Entry 6SY8 (X-ray diffraction, 2.08 A resolution); this record covers chain A.

== Chain A ==
Protein: Nucleoprotein
Source organism: Mopeia virus AN20410
Notes: EC 3.1.13.-
Reference sequence: Q5S581 (Q5S581_MOPEI); residue numbers follow UniProt; this construct covers 365-570
Amino-acid sequence (206 residues; row label = number of the first residue in the row):
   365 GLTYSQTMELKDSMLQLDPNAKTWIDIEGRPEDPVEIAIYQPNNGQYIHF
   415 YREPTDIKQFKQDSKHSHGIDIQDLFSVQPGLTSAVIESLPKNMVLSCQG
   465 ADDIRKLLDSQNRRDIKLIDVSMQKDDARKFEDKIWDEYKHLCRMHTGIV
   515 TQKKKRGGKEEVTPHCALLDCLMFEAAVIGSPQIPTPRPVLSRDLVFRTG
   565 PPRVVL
Unresolved in the structure: 517-524
Ion coordination: Zn2+: Glu400, Cys507, His510, Cys530
From the paper describing this entry:
  - Zn2+ coordination: Glu400, Cys507, His510, Cys530
  - catalytic residues: Asp467, His529 (citing earlier work)

== In short ==
The Zn2+ site is built by Glu400, Cys507, His510 and Cys530. The paper reports catalytic residues Asp467 and
His529; Zn2+ coordination by Glu400, Cys507 and His510 among others.
Chain A is Nucleoprotein (Mopeia virus AN20410); the structure, Mopeia Virus Exonuclease domain fully depleted
of Manganese un ALD compound, was determined by X-ray diffraction, deposited together with 6SX8, 6T6L and
6T2A.
